Entry 1QSC (X-ray diffraction, 2.40 A resolution); this record covers chains A and D of the 6 polymer chains in the assembly.

# Chain A
Molecule: Tnf receptor associated factor 2
From: Homo sapiens
Notes: fragment: traf domain
UniProt: Q12933 (TRAF2_HUMAN); residue numbers follow UniProt; this construct covers 311-501
Amino-acid sequence (191 residues; row label = number of the first residue in the row):
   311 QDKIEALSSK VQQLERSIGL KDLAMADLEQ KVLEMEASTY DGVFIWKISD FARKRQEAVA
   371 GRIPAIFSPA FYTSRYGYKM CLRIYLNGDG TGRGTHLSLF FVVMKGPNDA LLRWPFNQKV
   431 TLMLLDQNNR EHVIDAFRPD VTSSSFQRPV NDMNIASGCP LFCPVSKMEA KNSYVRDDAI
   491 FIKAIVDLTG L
Disordered / not traced: 311-322
Modified / non-standard residues: Mse335, Mse345, Mse390, Mse414, Mse433, Mse463, Mse478 (selenomethionine; parent Met)
Sequence notes: conflict A362 (Pro in Q12933), R365 (Leu in Q12933)
Swiss-Prot annotation at these positions:
  - cross-link: K320 (Glycyl lysine isopeptide (Lys-Gly) (interchain with G-Cter in ubiquitin))
Reported in the primary citation:
  - self-association interface (contacts with another copy of this molecule); pairs are residue here / residue on that copy: I355-Y386 (hydrophobic contact), K357-P417 (hydrogen bond), K331, I355, R385, Y386, N418, A420, L421, Q437
  - conformationally variable residues (order/disorder transition): Q311 to Q322
  - contacts within the chain: F377-R393, R393-Y395

# Chain D
Molecule: CD40 receptor
Notes: fragment: traf binding peptide; engineered mutation(s): V251I
Amino-acid sequence (7 residues; each row starts with the number of its first residue):
   248 XYPIQET
Modified / non-standard residues: ACE (acetyl group) at position 248

# How chain A and chain D interact
Residue-residue contacts (26; chain A residue first):
  R393(A) - E253(D)  salt bridge
  Y395(A) - E253(D)  hydrogen bond
  D399(A) - E253(D)
  D399(A) - T254(D)  hydrogen bond
  G400(A) - T254(D)
  F410(A) - I251(D)
  F410(A) - Q252(D)
  F410(A) - E253(D)
  F447(A) - ACE_248(D)
  F447(A) - P250(D)  hydrophobic
  R448(A) - ACE_248(D)
  R448(A) - Y249(D)
  R448(A) - P250(D)
  D450(A) - Y249(D)
  S453(A) - Q252(D)  hydrogen bond
  S454(A) - Q252(D)  hydrogen bond
  S455(A) - Q252(D)  hydrogen bond
  I465(A) - E253(D)
  A466(A) - Q252(D)
  A466(A) - E253(D)  hydrogen bond (backbone-side chain)
  S467(A) - P250(D)
  S467(A) - I251(D)
  S467(A) - Q252(D)
  G468(A) - P250(D)
  G468(A) - I251(D)  hydrogen bond (backbone-backbone)
  P470(A) - I251(D)  hydrophobic
Also at the interface, not in a pair above, chain A (18 interface residues in all): P449, F456
Interface features reported in the paper:
  - specific contacts: R393(A)-E253(D) (salt bridge), Y395(A)-E253(D) (hydrogen bond), D399(A)-T254(D) (hydrogen bond), G400(A)-T254(D), F410(A)-I251(D), F410(A)-Q252(D), F447(A)-P250(D), R448(A)-Y249(D), P449(A)-Y249(D), P449(A)-P250(D), D450(A)-Y249(D), S453(A)-Q252(D) (hydrogen bond), F456(A)-P250(D), I465(A)-Q252(D), I465(A)-E253(D), A466(A)-E253(D), S467(A)-P250(D), G468(A)-I251(D) (backbone contact), P470(A)-I251(D)
  - interface residues, chain A: S454(A), A466(A), S467(A)
  - interface residues, chain D: Y249(D), P250(D), Q252(D)

# Summary
Chain A and chain D form an interface of 18 and 7 residues respectively, with 7 hydrogen bonds and 1 salt
bridge. Polar pairs include R393(A)-E253(D), Y395(A)-E253(D) and D399(A)-T254(D). The authors report a salt
bridge between R393(A) and E253(D); hydrogen bonds between Y395(A) and E253(D), D399(A) and T254(D) and
S453(A) and Q252(D); contacts between G400(A) and T254(D), F410(A) and I251(D) and F410(A) and Q252(D) among
others. The paper reports interface residues S454(A), A466(A) and Y249(D) among others; conformational
variability at Q311(A).
Chain A is Tnf receptor associated factor 2 (Homo sapiens) and chain D is CD40 receptor; the structure,
Crystal structure of the traf domain of TRAF2 in a complex with a peptide from the ..., was determined by
X-ray diffraction.
